PDB entry 8B6H | electron microscopy, 2.60 A resolution | chains DB and DF of the 106 polymer chains in the assembly

[Chain DB]
Molecule: Cytochrome c oxidase subunit 2
From: Tetrahymena thermophila SB210
Reference sequence: Q950Y9 (Q950Y9_TETTH); residues 1-604 here = UniProt positions 1-604
Sequence (604 residues; row label = number of the first residue in the row):
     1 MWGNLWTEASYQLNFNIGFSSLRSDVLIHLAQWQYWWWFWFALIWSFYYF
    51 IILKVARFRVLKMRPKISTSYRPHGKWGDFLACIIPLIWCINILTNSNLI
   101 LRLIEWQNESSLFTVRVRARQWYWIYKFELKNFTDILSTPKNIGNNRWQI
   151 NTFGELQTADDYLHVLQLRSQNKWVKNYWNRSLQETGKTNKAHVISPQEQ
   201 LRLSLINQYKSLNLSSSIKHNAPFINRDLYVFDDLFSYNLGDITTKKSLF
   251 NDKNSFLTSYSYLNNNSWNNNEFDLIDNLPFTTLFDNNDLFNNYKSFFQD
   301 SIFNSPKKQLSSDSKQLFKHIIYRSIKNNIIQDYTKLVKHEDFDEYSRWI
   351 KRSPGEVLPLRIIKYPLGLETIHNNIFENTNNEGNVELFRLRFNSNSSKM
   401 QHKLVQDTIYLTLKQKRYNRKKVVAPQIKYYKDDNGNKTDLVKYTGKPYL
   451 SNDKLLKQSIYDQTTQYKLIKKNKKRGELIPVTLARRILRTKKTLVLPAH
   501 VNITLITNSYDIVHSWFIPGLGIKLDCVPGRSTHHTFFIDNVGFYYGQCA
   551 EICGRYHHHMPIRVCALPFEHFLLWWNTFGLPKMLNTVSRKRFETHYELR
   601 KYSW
Bound ions: dinuclear copper ion: H514, E551, H557; Mg2+: E551 (shared with 1 residue of chain DA)
Small-molecule neighbours:
  - ATP (adenosine-5'-triphosphate): G368, L369, E370, T371
  - heme a (HEA): W37, W38, F41, W45, W89
  - 1,2-diacyl-sn-glycero-3-phosphocholine (PC1), molecule 1: F39, W40, F41, A42, L43, I88, I91, N92
  - 1,2-diacyl-sn-glycero-3-phosphocholine (PC1), molecule 2: K76, W77, F80, L81, I84, L87, I88, I91, L94

[Chain DF]
Molecule: Structural protein
From: Tetrahymena thermophila SB210
Reference sequence: Q24I72 (Q24I72_TETTS); residue numbers follow UniProt; this construct covers 1-230
Sequence (230 residues; numbered 1 to 230; the number before each row is that of its first residue):
     1 MSSAVEKKDLPADYGKMPAGYNFLTRGKDWREYDKDFILRTDAVWEKFQL
    51 EHFFRNYMKCFFFDHGLKKYQMFEPEDMYTVVFEGWALDDLITFPGFTPT
   101 GRTNSYQIGLSPRQRTVVPTQTFYQMQDYYMLCGLRFERWFRCDLVYHDQ
   151 RHTKFDQVKNQKNYKTYPCYREYYEAQYACQDDMFDFLMELAYARRAADN
   201 FESDFASHELTTLPTFYDTPKAAERKTYTY
Unresolved in the structure: 1-8
Cystine bridges: C133-C180, C143-C169
Small-molecule neighbours: ATP (adenosine-5'-triphosphate): T116, V117, K226, Y228

[Interface between chain DB and chain DF]
Residue-residue contacts - 206 pairs, chain DB then chain DF:
  M1(DB) - E76(DF)  hydrogen bond (backbone-backbone)
  M1(DB) - M78(DF)  hydrophobic
  M1(DB) - V81(DF)  hydrophobic
  M1(DB) - V82(DF)  hydrophobic
  W2(DB) - C60(DF)
  W2(DB) - M72(DF)  hydrophobic
  W2(DB) - F73(DF)
  W2(DB) - P75(DF)  hydrophobic
  G3(DB) - K59(DF)
  N4(DB) - N56(DF)
  L5(DB) - N56(DF)
  W6(DB) - M78(DF)  hydrophobic
  E8(DB) - D77(DF)
  E8(DB) - M78(DF)  hydrogen bond (side chain-backbone)
  W106(DB) - Y124(DF)  hydrophobic
  N108(DB) - Y129(DF)  hydrogen bond
  N108(DB) - Y178(DF)  hydrogen bond (backbone-side chain)
  E109(DB) - R113(DF)
  E109(DB) - T120(DF)  hydrogen bond
  E109(DB) - Q121(DF)  hydrogen bond
  E109(DB) - Y124(DF)
  S110(DB) - L110(DF)
  S110(DB) - R113(DF)
  S111(DB) - L110(DF)
  S111(DB) - R113(DF)  hydrogen bond (backbone-side chain)
  L112(DB) - L110(DF)
  T114(DB) - Y178(DF)
  R116(DB) - Q177(DF)  hydrogen bond (side chain-backbone)
  R116(DB) - Y178(DF)
  R116(DB) - C180(DF)  hydrogen bond (side chain-backbone)
  R116(DB) - Q181(DF)  hydrogen bond
  R118(DB) - Q181(DF)
  R118(DB) - D182(DF)  salt bridge
  R118(DB) - D183(DF)  salt bridge
  K127(DB) - D182(DF)  salt bridge
  K131(DB) - Q114(DF)
  T139(DB) - I108(DF)
  P140(DB) - I108(DF)
  P140(DB) - S111(DF)
  K141(DB) - Q107(DF)
  N142(DB) - Y106(DF)
  N142(DB) - Q107(DF)  hydrogen bond (backbone-backbone)
  W148(DB) - Q107(DF)
  W148(DB) - I108(DF)
  W148(DB) - G109(DF)
  I150(DB) - P112(DF)
  G154(DB) - Q114(DF)  hydrogen bond (backbone-side chain)
  E155(DB) - Q114(DF)
  E155(DB) - R115(DF)  salt bridge
  E155(DB) - R171(DF)  salt bridge
  L156(DB) - Q114(DF)  hydrogen bond (backbone-side chain)
  L156(DB) - Y170(DF)  hydrophobic
  L156(DB) - R171(DF)
  L156(DB) - Y174(DF)  hydrophobic
  Q157(DB) - Y170(DF)
  D160(DB) - T166(DF)  hydrogen bond
  D161(DB) - Y164(DF)  hydrogen bond
  L163(DB) - Y174(DF)
  H164(DB) - D156(DF)
  H164(DB) - Q161(DF)
  H164(DB) - Y164(DF)
  Q167(DB) - Y174(DF)  hydrogen bond
  L168(DB) - Q157(DF)
  L168(DB) - Q161(DF)
  Q171(DB) - R151(DF)
  Q171(DB) - Q157(DF)  hydrogen bond
  R348(DB) - E190(DF)  salt bridge
  R348(DB) - Y193(DF)
  W349(DB) - Y193(DF)  hydrogen bond (backbone-side chain)
  I350(DB) - Y193(DF)
  K351(DB) - E190(DF)  salt bridge
  K351(DB) - Y193(DF)  hydrogen bond (backbone-side chain)
  K351(DB) - A194(DF)
  K351(DB) - A197(DF)
  R352(DB) - A197(DF)
  R352(DB) - A198(DF)
  S353(DB) - A197(DF)
  P354(DB) - A198(DF)
  V357(DB) - D199(DF)
  R361(DB) - D199(DF)  salt bridge
  R361(DB) - F201(DF)
  I363(DB) - V146(DF)  hydrophobic
  K364(DB) - V146(DF)
  Y365(DB) - Y147(DF)
  Y365(DB) - Q150(DF)
  P366(DB) - Y147(DF)
  L369(DB) - V117(DF)
  L369(DB) - C143(DF)  hydrophobic
  L369(DB) - E172(DF)
  T371(DB) - R115(DF)  hydrogen bond
  I372(DB) - R115(DF)
  E378(DB) - P168(DF)
  N379(DB) - Y147(DF)  hydrogen bond
  R390(DB) - V146(DF)  hydrogen bond (side chain-backbone)
  R390(DB) - D149(DF)  salt bridge
  R390(DB) - Q150(DF)
  R392(DB) - L145(DF)  hydrogen bond (side chain-backbone)
  R392(DB) - H148(DF)  hydrogen bond
  R392(DB) - D149(DF)  salt bridge
  R392(DB) - F201(DF)
  Q401(DB) - Y193(DF)  hydrogen bond (backbone-side chain)
  Q401(DB) - A197(DF)
  H402(DB) - Y193(DF)
  K403(DB) - E190(DF)  salt bridge
  K403(DB) - Y193(DF)
  L404(DB) - M189(DF)  hydrophobic
  L404(DB) - A192(DF)  hydrophobic
  L404(DB) - Y193(DF)
  L404(DB) - R196(DF)
  D407(DB) - R151(DF)  salt bridge
  D407(DB) - Y173(DF)  hydrogen bond
  T408(DB) - Y173(DF)
  Y410(DB) - Q177(DF)  hydrogen bond
  Y418(DB) - E84(DF)  hydrogen bond
  K421(DB) - A87(DF)
  K421(DB) - D89(DF)  salt bridge
  V424(DB) - W86(DF)
  V424(DB) - A87(DF)  hydrophobic
  Q427(DB) - D64(DF)
  Q427(DB) - L67(DF)
  Q427(DB) - Q71(DF)  hydrogen bond
  K429(DB) - L67(DF)
  K429(DB) - Q71(DF)  hydrogen bond
  K429(DB) - T93(DF)
  Y444(DB) - G66(DF)
  Y444(DB) - L67(DF)  hydrophobic
  P448(DB) - D64(DF)
  P448(DB) - W86(DF)
  Y449(DB) - G85(DF)
  Y449(DB) - W86(DF)  hydrophobic
  L450(DB) - F62(DF)  hydrophobic
  L450(DB) - G85(DF)  hydrogen bond (backbone-backbone)
  K454(DB) - F62(DF)
  L455(DB) - F63(DF)
  L456(DB) - F62(DF)  hydrophobic
  L456(DB) - F63(DF)  hydrogen bond (backbone-backbone)
  L456(DB) - D64(DF)
  L456(DB) - H65(DF)  hydrogen bond (backbone-backbone)
  L456(DB) - Q71(DF)
  K457(DB) - H65(DF)
  Q458(DB) - G66(DF)
  Q463(DB) - W86(DF)  hydrogen bond (side chain-backbone)
  Q466(DB) - W86(DF)
  Y467(DB) - E84(DF)
  Y467(DB) - W86(DF)
  I470(DB) - F83(DF)
  I470(DB) - W86(DF)  hydrophobic
  K474(DB) - F83(DF)
  T483(DB) - M78(DF)
  T483(DB) - Y79(DF)
  L484(DB) - Y79(DF)
  L484(DB) - F83(DF)  hydrophobic
  R486(DB) - D77(DF)
  R486(DB) - Y79(DF)
  R490(DB) - Y79(DF)
  R490(DB) - T80(DF)  hydrogen bond
  R490(DB) - E84(DF)  salt bridge
  K492(DB) - D89(DF)  salt bridge
  K493(DB) - E74(DF)
  T494(DB) - P75(DF)
  V496(DB) - P75(DF)  hydrophobic
  V501(DB) - I108(DF)  hydrophobic
  V501(DB) - G109(DF)
  T504(DB) - Y178(DF)
  I506(DB) - Y178(DF)
  I506(DB) - Q181(DF)  hydrogen bond (backbone-side chain)
  N508(DB) - Q181(DF)
  N508(DB) - D183(DF)  hydrogen bond
  G530(DB) - M184(DF)
  R531(DB) - D128(DF)  salt bridge
  S532(DB) - D128(DF)  hydrogen bond (backbone-side chain)
  S532(DB) - A179(DF)
  S532(DB) - Q181(DF)
  T533(DB) - Q127(DF)
  T533(DB) - D128(DF)
  H534(DB) - Q127(DF)  hydrogen bond (backbone-side chain)
  H534(DB) - Y129(DF)
  H534(DB) - Y178(DF)  hydrogen bond (side chain-backbone)
  H534(DB) - A179(DF)
  H535(DB) - Q127(DF)  hydrogen bond
  R563(DB) - E76(DF)  salt bridge
  R563(DB) - D77(DF)  salt bridge
  P568(DB) - Y57(DF)
  F569(DB) - I108(DF)  hydrophobic
  E570(DB) - Y57(DF)  hydrogen bond
  E570(DB) - M58(DF)
  E570(DB) - N104(DF)
  E570(DB) - S105(DF)  hydrogen bond (side chain-backbone)
  H571(DB) - Y57(DF)  hydrogen bond (side chain-backbone)
  H571(DB) - M58(DF)
  H571(DB) - F97(DF)
  L574(DB) - C60(DF)  hydrophobic
  L574(DB) - F94(DF)  hydrophobic
  L574(DB) - G96(DF)
  L574(DB) - F97(DF)  hydrophobic
  W575(DB) - E74(DF)
  W575(DB) - P75(DF)
  F579(DB) - F73(DF)
  F579(DB) - E74(DF)
  F579(DB) - D90(DF)
  F579(DB) - I92(DF)  hydrophobic
  K583(DB) - E74(DF)  salt bridge
  L599(DB) - P99(DF)
  S603(DB) - P99(DF)
  W604(DB) - N104(DF)
  W604(DB) - I108(DF)  hydrophobic
Interface residues without a listed pair, chain DB (129 interface residues in all): Y11, V117, E129, S138, I143, Y178, L358, E370, M400, V405, A485, H500, T507, F544, C565, L567, T578, R600
Interface residues without a listed pair, chain DF (100 interface residues in all): L88, L91, P95, R102, F155, Y167, F185, D204

[Overview]
129 residues of chain DB face 100 of chain DF across their interface; the contacts include 44 hydrogen bonds
and 19 salt bridges. Among the polar pairs are R118(DB)-D182(DF), R118(DB)-D183(DF) and K127(DB)-D182(DF). ATP
is bound between chain DB and chain DF.
Chain DB is Cytochrome c oxidase subunit 2 and chain DF is Structural protein, both from Tetrahymena
thermophila SB210; the structure, Cryo-EM structure of cytochrome c oxidase dimer (complex IV) from
respiratory supercomplex of Tetrahymena thermophila, was determined by electron microscopy, deposited together
with 8B6F and 8B6J.
